PDB entry 8OT4 | electron microscopy, 2.97 A resolution | chains A and B of the 12 polymer chains in the assembly

== Chain A (and B) ==
Protein: Amyloid-beta A4 protein
Source organism: Homo sapiens
Notes: chain B of this document is another copy of the same molecule, construct and numbering; everything in this record applies to it too
Reference sequence: B4DM00 (B4DM00_HUMAN); residues 1-40 here correspond to UniProt positions 430-469 (UniProt number = residue number + 429)
Sequence (40 residues; row label = number of the first residue in the row):
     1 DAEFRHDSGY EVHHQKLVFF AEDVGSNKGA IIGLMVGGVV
Disordered / not traced: 38-40
Reported in the primary citation:
  - conformationally variable residues (order/disorder transition): Asp-1 to Gly-37

== Interface between chain A and chain B ==
Residue-residue contacts (12; chain A residue first):
  Val-24(A) with Asn-27(B)
  Gly-25(A) with Gly-25(B); Asn-27(B)
  Asn-27(A) with Val-24(B), hydrogen bond (side chain-backbone)
  Ile-32(A) with Phe-19(B), hydrophobic
  Gly-33(A) with Leu-17(B); Phe-19(B)
  Met-35(A) with Gln-15(B); Lys-16(B); Leu-17(B), hydrophobic
  Val-36(A) with Gln-15(B)
  Gly-37(A) with Gln-15(B)
Also at the interface, not in a pair above, chain A (10 interface residues in all): Phe-19, Ser-26
Also at the interface, not in a pair above, chain B (8 interface residues in all): Ile-32

== In short ==
10 residues of chain A and 8 residues of chain B are in contact, with 1 hydrogen bond. Its one hydrogen-bonded
contact is Asn-27(A)/Val-24(B). From the paper: conformational variability at Asp-1(A).
Both chains are Amyloid-beta A4 protein (Homo sapiens). Entry 8OT4 (seeded Abeta(1-40) amyloid fibril
(morphology I)) was determined by electron microscopy, deposited together with 8OT1 and 8OT3.
